8QAW - chains B and F of the 8 polymer chains in the assembly; structure by X-ray diffraction, 1.55 A resolution.

== Chain B (and F) ==
Protein: Imidazoleglycerol-phosphate dehydratase
Organism: Medicago truncatula
Notes: chain F of this document is another copy of the same molecule, construct and numbering; everything in this record applies to it too
UniProtKB: I3SDM5 (I3SDM5_MEDTR); residues 71-275 here = UniProt positions 71-275
Amino-acid sequence (206 residues; each row starts with the number of its first residue):
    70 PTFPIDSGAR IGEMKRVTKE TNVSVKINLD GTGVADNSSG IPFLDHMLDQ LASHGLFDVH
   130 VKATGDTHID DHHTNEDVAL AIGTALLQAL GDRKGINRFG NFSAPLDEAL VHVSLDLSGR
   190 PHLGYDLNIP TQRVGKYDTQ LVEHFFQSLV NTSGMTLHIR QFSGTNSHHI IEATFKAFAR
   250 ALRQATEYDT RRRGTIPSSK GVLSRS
Unresolved in the structure: 70-76, 262-275
Differences from the reference sequence: expression tag (70)
Bound ions: Mn2+ site 1: H115, H237, E241 (together with formate) (shared with 1 residue of chain G); Mn2+ site 2: H141, E145, H213 (together with formate) (shared with 1 residue of chain A); Mn2+ site 3: H142 (together with formate) (shared with 3 residues of chain A); Na+ near Y194 (its only coordinating residue here); Mn2+ site 4: H238 (together with formate) (shared with 3 residues of chain G)
Reported in the primary citation:
  - binding site for imidazole: D146

== How chain B and chain F interact ==
Residue-residue contacts - 36 pairs, chain B then chain F:
  L98(B) - R260(F)
  D99(B) - R260(F)
  G100(B) - R260(F)  hydrogen bond (backbone-side chain)
  S122(B) - R261(F)  hydrogen bond (backbone-side chain)
  H123(B) - F168(F)
  H123(B) - R261(F)
  L125(B) - R260(F)
  L125(B) - R261(F)
  F171(B) - F168(F)  hydrophobic
  F171(B) - N170(F)
  S172(B) - N170(F)  hydrogen bond (backbone-side chain)
  S172(B) - S183(F)  hydrogen bond (backbone-side chain)
  P174(B) - F168(F)
  P174(B) - S183(F)
  P174(B) - L184(F)
  P174(B) - D185(F)
  P174(B) - T225(F)
  P174(B) - H227(F)
  L175(B) - R189(F)
  D176(B) - R189(F)  salt bridge
  D176(B) - H191(F)
  D176(B) - T225(F)
  D176(B) - H227(F)  hydrogen bond (backbone-side chain)
  E177(B) - H191(F)
  E177(B) - H227(F)
  A178(B) - H227(F)
  L179(B) - S183(F)
  L179(B) - H227(F)
  F231(B) - R229(F)  hydrogen bond (backbone-side chain)
  F231(B) - F231(F)  hydrophobic
  R249(B) - N166(F)
  R249(B) - F168(F)
  R249(B) - R261(F)
  R252(B) - D258(F)  salt bridge
  R252(B) - R260(F)
  E256(B) - R260(F)  salt bridge
Interface residues without a listed pair, chain B (21 interface residues in all): G124, S232, K245
Interface residues without a listed pair, chain F (17 interface residues in all): R167, H181

== Overview ==
The interface between chain B and chain F involves 21 residues on one side and 17 on the other; the contacts
include 6 hydrogen bonds and 3 salt bridges. Polar contacts include D176(B)-R189(F), R252(B)-D258(F) and
E256(B)-R260(F). The Mn2+ site 2 is built by H141(B), E145(B) and H213(B). The paper reports a binding site
for imidazole at D146(B).
Both chains are Imidazoleglycerol-phosphate dehydratase (Medicago truncatula). Entry 8QAW (Medicago truncatula
HISN5 (IGPD) in complex with MN, IMD, EDO, FMT, GOL and TRS) was determined by X-ray diffraction together with
8QAV, 8QAX, 8QAY and 7OJ5 from the same study.
